PDB entry 5AZX | X-ray diffraction, 1.58 A resolution | chain A

# Chain A
Molecule: Transmembrane emp24 domain-containing protein 10
Source organism: Rattus norvegicus
Notes: engineered mutation(s): L1G/G2S
UniProtKB: Q63584 (TMEDA_RAT); residues 32-132 here = UniProt positions 32-132
Chain sequence (103 residues; numbered 30 to 132; the number before each row is that of its first residue):
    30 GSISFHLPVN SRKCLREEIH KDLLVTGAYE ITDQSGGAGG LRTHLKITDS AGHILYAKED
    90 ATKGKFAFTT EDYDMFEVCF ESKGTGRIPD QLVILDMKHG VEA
Disordered / not traced: 130-132
Construct notes: expression tag (30-31)
Disulfides: Cys-43/Cys-108

# In short
Chain A is Transmembrane emp24 domain-containing protein 10 (Rattus norvegicus); the structure, Crystal
structure of p24delta1 GOLD domain (native 1), was determined by X-ray diffraction, deposited together with
5AZY.
